Entry 3K70 (X-ray diffraction, 3.59 A resolution); this record covers chains D and X of the 4 polymer chains in the assembly.

Chain D:
Molecule: Exodeoxyribonuclease V alpha chain
Source organism: Escherichia coli K-12
Notes: EC 3.1.11.5
UniProt: P04993 (EX5A_ECOLI); residues 1-608 here = UniProt positions 1-608
Chain sequence (608 residues; each row starts with the number of its first residue):
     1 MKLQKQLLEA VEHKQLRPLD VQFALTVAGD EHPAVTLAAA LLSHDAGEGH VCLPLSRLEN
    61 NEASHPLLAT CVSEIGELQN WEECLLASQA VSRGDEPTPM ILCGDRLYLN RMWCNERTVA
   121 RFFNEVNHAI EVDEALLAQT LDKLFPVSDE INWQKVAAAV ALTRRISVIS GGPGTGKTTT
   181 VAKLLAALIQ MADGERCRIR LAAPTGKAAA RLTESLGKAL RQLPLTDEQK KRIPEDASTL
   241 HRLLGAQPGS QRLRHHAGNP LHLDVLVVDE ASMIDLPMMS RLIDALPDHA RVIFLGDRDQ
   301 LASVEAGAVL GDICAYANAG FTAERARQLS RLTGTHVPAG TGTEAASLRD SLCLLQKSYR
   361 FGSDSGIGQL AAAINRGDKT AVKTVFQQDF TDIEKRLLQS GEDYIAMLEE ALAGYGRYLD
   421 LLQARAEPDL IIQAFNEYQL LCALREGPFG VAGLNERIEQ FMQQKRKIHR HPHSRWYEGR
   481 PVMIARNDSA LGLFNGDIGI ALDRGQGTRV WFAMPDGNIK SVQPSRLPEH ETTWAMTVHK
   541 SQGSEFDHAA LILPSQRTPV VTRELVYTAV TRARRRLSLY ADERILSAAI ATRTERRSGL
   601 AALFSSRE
Disordered / not traced: 249-250, 467-523, 607-608

Chain X:
Molecule: 51-nt DNA strand
Sequence (51 nucleotides; numbered 1 to 51; the number before each row is that of its first residue):
     1 XXXXXAXCXA ATGCGAGCAC TGCTATTCCC TAGCAGTGCT CGCATXAGAX A
Disordered / not traced: 26-30
Modified / non-standard residues: 5IU (5-iodo-2'-deoxyuridine-5'-monophosphate) at position 1, 5IU (5-iodo-2'-deoxyuridine-5'-monophosphate) at position 2, 5IU (5-iodo-2'-deoxyuridine-5'-monophosphate) at position 3, 5IU (5-iodo-2'-deoxyuridine-5'-monophosphate) at position 4, 5IU (5-iodo-2'-deoxyuridine-5'-monophosphate) at position 5, 5IU (5-iodo-2'-deoxyuridine-5'-monophosphate) at position 7, 5IU (5-iodo-2'-deoxyuridine-5'-monophosphate) at position 9, 5IU (5-iodo-2'-deoxyuridine-5'-monophosphate) at position 46, 5IU (5-iodo-2'-deoxyuridine-5'-monophosphate) at position 50

Interface between chain D and chain X:
Residue-residue contacts - 23 pairs, chain D then chain X:
  Pro204(D) with 5IU_2(X), base contact; 5IU_3(X), phosphate contact
  Thr205(D) with 5IU_3(X), hydrogen bond to the phosphate
  Gly206(D) with 5IU_3(X), hydrogen bond to the phosphate
  Thr239(D) with 5IU_3(X), hydrogen bond to the phosphate; 5IU_4(X), hydrogen bond to the phosphate
  Leu240(D) with 5IU_2(X), base contact
  His241(D) with 5IU_3(X), phosphate contact; 5IU_4(X), sugar contact
  Arg242(D) with 5IU_5(X), salt bridge to the phosphate
  Ala246(D) with 5IU_4(X), phosphate contact; 5IU_5(X), sugar contact
  Gln247(D) with 5IU_5(X), sugar contact; DA6(X), phosphate contact
  Pro248(D) with 5IU_4(X), base contact
  Gln251(D) with 5IU_3(X), base contact; 5IU_4(X), base contact
  Arg254(D) with DA6(X), sugar contact
  Met273(D) with 5IU_2(X), base contact
  Ile274(D) with 5IU_2(X), base contact
  Asp275(D) with 5IU_2(X), base contact
  Met278(D) with 5IU_2(X), base contact
  Ser525(D) with 5IU_2(X), hydrogen bond to the phosphate

Overview:
Chain D and chain X form an interface of 17 and 5 residues respectively, with 5 hydrogen bonds and 1 salt
bridge. Polar contacts include Thr205(D)-5IU_3(X), Gly206(D)-5IU_3(X) and Thr239(D)-5IU_3(X).
Chain D is Exodeoxyribonuclease V alpha chain (Escherichia coli K-12) and chain X is a 51-nt DNA strand; the
structure, Crystal structure of the complete initiation complex of RecBCD, was determined by X-ray
diffraction.
